PDB entry 7JPP | electron microscopy, 3.70 A resolution | chains C and E of the 5 polymer chains in the assembly

Chain C:
Name: Origin recognition complex subunit 3
Organism: Homo sapiens
UniProt: Q9UBD5 (ORC3_HUMAN), isoform Q9UBD5-2; residues 1-712 here = UniProt positions 1-712
Sequence (712 residues; each row starts with the number of its first residue):
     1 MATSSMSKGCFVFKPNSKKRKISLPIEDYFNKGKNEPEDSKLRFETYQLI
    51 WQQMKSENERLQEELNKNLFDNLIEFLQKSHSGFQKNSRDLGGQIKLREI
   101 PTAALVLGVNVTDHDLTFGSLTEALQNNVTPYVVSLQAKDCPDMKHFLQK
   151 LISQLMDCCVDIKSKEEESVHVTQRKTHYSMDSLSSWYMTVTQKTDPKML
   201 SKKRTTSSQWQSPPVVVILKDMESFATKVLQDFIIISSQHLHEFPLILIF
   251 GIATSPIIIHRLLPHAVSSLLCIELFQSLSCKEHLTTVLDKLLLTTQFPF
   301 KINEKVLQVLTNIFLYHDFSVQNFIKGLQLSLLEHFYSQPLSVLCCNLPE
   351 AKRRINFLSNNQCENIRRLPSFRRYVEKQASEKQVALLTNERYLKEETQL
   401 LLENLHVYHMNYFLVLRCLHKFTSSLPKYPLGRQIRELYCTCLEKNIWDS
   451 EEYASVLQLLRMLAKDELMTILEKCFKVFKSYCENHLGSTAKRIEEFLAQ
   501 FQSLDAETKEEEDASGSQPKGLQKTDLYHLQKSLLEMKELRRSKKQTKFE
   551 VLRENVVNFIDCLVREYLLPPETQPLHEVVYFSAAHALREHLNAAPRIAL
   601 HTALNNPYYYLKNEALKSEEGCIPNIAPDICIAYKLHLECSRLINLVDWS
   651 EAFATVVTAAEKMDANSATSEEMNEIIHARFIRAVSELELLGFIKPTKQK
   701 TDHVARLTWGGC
Disordered / not traced: 1-2, 88-93, 160-176, 194-211, 502-548, 619-624, 639-643, 662-672, 710-712
Swiss-Prot annotation at these positions:
  - modified residue: Ser-23 (Phosphoserine)

Chain E:
Name: Origin recognition complex subunit 5
Organism: Homo sapiens
UniProt: O43913 (ORC5_HUMAN); residue numbers follow UniProt; this construct covers 1-435
Sequence (435 residues; row label = number of the first residue in the row):
     1 MPHLENVVLCRESQVSILQSLFGERHHFSFPSIFIYGHTASGKTYVTQTL
    51 LKTLELPHVFVNCVECFTLRLLLEQILNKLNHLSSSEDGCSTEITCETFN
   101 DFVRLFKQVTTAENLKDQTVYIVLDKAEYLRDMEANLLPGFLRLQELADR
   151 NVTVLFLSEIVWEKFRPNTGCFEPFVLYFPDYSIGNLQKILSHDHPPEYS
   201 ADFYAAYINILLGVFYTVCRDLKELRHLAVLNFPKYCEPVVKGEASERDT
   251 RKLWRNIEPHLKKAMQTVYLREISSSQWEKLQKDDTDPGQLKGLSAHTHV
   301 ELPYYSKFILIAAYLASYNPARTDKRFFLKHHGKIKKTNFLKKHEKTSNH
   351 LLGPKPFPLDRLLAILYSIVDSRVAPTANIFSQITSLVTLQLLTLVGHDD
   401 QLDGPKYKCTVSLDFIRAIARTVNFDIIKYLYDFL
Disordered / not traced: 1-4, 86-91, 331-347, 434-435
Swiss-Prot annotation at these positions:
  - binding site (ATP): Gly-37 to Thr-44
Ion coordination: Mg2+: Thr-44 (together with ATP)
Ligand contacts: ATP (adenosine-5'-triphosphate): Val-7, Val-8, Leu-9, His-38, Thr-39, Ala-40, Ser-41, Gly-42, Lys-43, Thr-44, Tyr-45, Glu-159, Tyr-182, Ile-190, Leu-222, Lys-223, Arg-226

Interface between chain C and chain E:
Pairs across the interface - 54 pairs, chain C then chain E:
  Glu-99(C) with Arg-271(E), salt bridge
  Val-109(C) with Val-300(E), hydrophobic; Glu-301(E); Leu-302(E), hydrophobic; Leu-390(E)
  Leu-148(C) with Phe-67(E), hydrophobic
  His-178(C) with Thr-68(E); Arg-70(E), hydrogen bond; Leu-71(E)
  Ser-180(C) with Glu-65(E)
  Glu-223(C) with Leu-390(E); Gln-391(E)
  Ile-235(C) with Val-64(E), hydrophobic
  Ile-236(C) with Val-64(E); Glu-65(E)
  His-240(C) with Glu-65(E), salt bridge
  Ala-253(C) with Leu-390(E), hydrophobic
  Thr-254(C) with Leu-392(E)
  Ser-255(C) with His-297(E), hydrogen bond (side chain-backbone); Thr-298(E); His-299(E)
  Pro-256(C) with Leu-294(E), hydrophobic
  Ile-257(C) with Thr-298(E)
  Arg-261(C) with Thr-410(E)
  Ser-268(C) with Arg-271(E)
  Ser-269(C) with Arg-271(E)
  Cys-272(C) with Ser-274(E)
  Ile-273(C) with Ser-274(E); Leu-294(E), hydrophobic
  Glu-274(C) with Ser-276(E)
  Leu-275(C) with His-297(E)
  Lys-282(C) with Glu-301(E), salt bridge
  Leu-315(C) with Tyr-304(E)
  Tyr-316(C) with Pro-303(E); Tyr-304(E), hydrogen bond (backbone-backbone); Tyr-305(E), hydrogen bond (backbone-backbone)
  His-317(C) with Pro-303(E); Tyr-305(E); Thr-377(E); Asn-379(E); Gln-383(E), hydrogen bond
  Asp-318(C) with Pro-303(E)
  Phe-319(C) with Leu-302(E); Pro-303(E)
  Asn-593(C) with Thr-377(E); Asn-379(E)
  Ala-594(C) with Thr-377(E); Ala-378(E), hydrogen bond (backbone-backbone)
  Arg-597(C) with Leu-363(E); Tyr-367(E), hydrogen bond; Pro-376(E)
  Ile-598(C) with Pro-376(E)
  Arg-706(C) with Asp-360(E); Asp-403(E), salt bridge
Also at the interface, not in a pair above, chain C (46 interface residues in all): Val-111, Met-144, Lys-145, Met-181, Asp-182, Gln-239, Ile-258, Ile-259, Leu-262, His-265, Leu-271, Ser-280, Ala-595, Pro-596
Also at the interface, not in a pair above, chain E (39 interface residues in all): Lys-126, Leu-270, Gln-277, Ile-380, Phe-381, Thr-389, Phe-415

Summary:
46 residues of chain C and 39 residues of chain E are in contact, with 7 hydrogen bonds and 4 salt bridges.
Among the polar pairs are Glu-99(C)/Arg-271(E), His-240(C)/Glu-65(E) and Lys-282(C)/Glu-301(E). Chain E binds
ATP. From UniProt: 8 ATP-binding residues on chain E.
Here chain C is Origin recognition complex subunit 3 and chain E is Origin recognition complex subunit 5, both
from Homo sapiens. Entry 7JPP (ORC-O2WH: Human Origin Recognition Complex (ORC) with dynamic/unresolved ORC1
AAA+ domain) was determined by electron microscopy together with 7JPR, 7JPS, 7JPO and 7JPQ from the same
study.
